Entry 5S4S (X-ray diffraction, 2.35 A resolution); this record covers chains B and C of the 6 polymer chains in the assembly.

[Chain B]
Protein: Tubulin beta-2B chain
Organism: Bos taurus
UniProt: Q6B856 (TBB2B_BOVIN); the author numbering skips numbers that UniProt does not, so the offset changes along the chain: 1-42 = UniProt 1-42; 45-360 = UniProt 43-358; 369-455 = UniProt 359-445
Chain sequence (445 residues; row label = number of the first residue in the row; note: 10 numbers in that range are skipped by the numbering (no residue carries them; nothing is unmodelled there)):
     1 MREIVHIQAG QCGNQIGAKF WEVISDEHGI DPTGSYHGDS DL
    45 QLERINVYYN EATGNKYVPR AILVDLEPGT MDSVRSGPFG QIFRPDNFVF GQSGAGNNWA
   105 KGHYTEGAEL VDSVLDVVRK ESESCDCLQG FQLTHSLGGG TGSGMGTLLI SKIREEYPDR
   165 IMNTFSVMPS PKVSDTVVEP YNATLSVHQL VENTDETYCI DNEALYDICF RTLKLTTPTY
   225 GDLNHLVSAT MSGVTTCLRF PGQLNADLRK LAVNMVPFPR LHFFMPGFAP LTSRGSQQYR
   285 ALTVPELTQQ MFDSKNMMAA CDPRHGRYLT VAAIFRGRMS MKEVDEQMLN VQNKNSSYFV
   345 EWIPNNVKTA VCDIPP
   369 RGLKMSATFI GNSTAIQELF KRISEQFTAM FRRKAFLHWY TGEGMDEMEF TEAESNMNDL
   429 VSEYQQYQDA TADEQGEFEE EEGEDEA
Unresolved in the structure: 276-281, 438-455
Ion coordination: Mg2+: Gln11 (together with GDP); Ca2+ near Glu113 (its only coordinating residue here)
Ligand contacts:
  - GDP (guanosine-5'-diphosphate): Ala9, Gly10, Gln11, Cys12, Gln15, Ala99, Asn101, Ser140, Gly142, Gly143, Gly144, Thr145, Gly146, Val171, Pro173, Val177, Asp179, Glu183, Asn206, Leu209, Tyr224, Leu227, Asn228
  - K0M (3-methyl-N-(1-methyl-1H-pyrazol-3-yl)-1,2-oxazole-5-carboxamide), molecule 1: Tyr52, Gln136, Asn167, Phe169, Glu200, Tyr202, Val238, Thr239, Cys241, Leu242, Leu252, Leu255, Met259, Ala316, Ile318, Ile378
  - K0M, molecule 2: Cys241, Gln247, Leu248, Asn249, Ala250, Lys254, Leu255, Asn258, Met259, Thr314, Val315, Ala316, Asn350, Lys352
Curated features (UniProtKB/Swiss-Prot):
  - motif: Met1 to Ile4 (MREI motif)
  - binding site (GTP): Gln11, Glu71, Ser140, Gly144, Thr145, Gly146, Asn206, Asn228
  - binding site (Mg(2+)): Glu71
  - modified residue: Ser40 (Phosphoserine), Thr57 (Phosphothreonine), Lys60 (N6-acetyllysine), Ser174 (Phosphoserine), Thr287 (Phosphothreonine), Thr292 (Phosphothreonine), Arg320 (Omega-N-methylarginine), Glu448 (5-glutamyl polyglutamate)
  - cross-link (Glycyl lysine isopeptide (Lys-Gly)): Lys60 (interchain with G-Cter in ubiquitin), Lys326 (interchain with G-Cter in ubiquitin)

[Chain C]
Protein: Tubulin alpha-1B chain
Organism: Bos taurus
UniProt: P81947 (TBA1B_BOVIN); numbering as in UniProt (aligned over 1-451)
Chain sequence (451 residues; numbered 1 to 451; the number before each row is that of its first residue):
     1 MRECISIHVG QAGVQIGNAC WELYCLEHGI QPDGQMPSDK TIGGGDDSFN TFFSETGAGK
    61 HVPRAVFVDL EPTVIDEVRT GTYRQLFHPE QLITGKEDAA NNYARGHYTI GKEIIDLVLD
   121 RIRKLADQCT GLQGFLVFHS FGGGTGSGFT SLLMERLSVD YGKKSKLEFS IYPAPQVSTA
   181 VVEPYNSILT THTTLEHSDC AFMVDNEAIY DICRRNLDIE RPTYTNLNRL ISQIVSSITA
   241 SLRFDGALNV DLTEFQTNLV PYPRIHFPLA TYAPVISAEK AYHEQLSVAE ITNACFEPAN
   301 QMVKCDPRHG KYMACCLLYR GDVVPKDVNA AIATIKTKRS IQFVDWCPTG FKVGINYQPP
   361 TVVPGGDLAK VQRAVCMLSN TTAIAEAWAR LDHKFDLMYA KRAFVHWYVG EGMEEGEFSE
   421 AREDMAALEK DYEEVGVDSV EGEGEEEGEE Y
Unresolved in the structure: 441-451
Ion coordination: Ca2+: Asp39, Thr41, Gly44, Glu55; Mg2+: Glu71, Asp98 (together with GTP)
Ligand contacts:
  - GTP (guanosine-5'-triphosphate): Val9, Gly10, Gln11, Ala12, Gln15, Ile16, Asp69, Asp98, Ala99, Ala100, Asn101, Ser140, Gly142, Gly143, Gly144, Thr145, Gly146, Ile171, Pro173, Val177, Ser178, Thr179, Glu183, Asn206, Tyr224, Leu227, Asn228, Ile231
  - K0M (3-methyl-N-(1-methyl-1H-pyrazol-3-yl)-1,2-oxazole-5-carboxamide): Thr179, Ala180, Val181

[Chain B / chain C interface]
Residue-residue contacts - 39 pairs, chain B then chain C:
  Gln96(B) with Met1(C); Arg2(C)
  Ser97(B) with Arg2(C)
  Asn101(B) with Glu254(C), hydrogen bond
  Asp179(B) with Glu254(C); Lys352(C), hydrogen bond (backbone-side chain)
  Thr180(B) with Glu254(C); Asn258(C)
  Val181(B) with Asn258(C), hydrogen bond (backbone-side chain)
  Val182(B) with Thr257(C)
  Thr221(B) with Pro325(C); Lys326(C); Asn329(C)
  Ala397(B) with Trp346(C)
  Met398(B) with Trp346(C)
  Arg400(B) with Asp345(C), salt bridge; Ser439(C), hydrogen bond
  Arg401(B) with Tyr262(C), hydrogen bond (backbone-side chain); Asp345(C), salt bridge; Trp346(C); Glu434(C), hydrogen bond (side chain-backbone); Val437(C), hydrogen bond (side chain-backbone); Asp438(C); Ser439(C), hydrogen bond
  Lys402(B) with Tyr262(C)
  Ala403(B) with Pro261(C); Tyr262(C); Trp346(C), hydrophobic
  Phe404(B) with Thr257(C); Asn258(C); Val260(C); Pro261(C), hydrogen bond (backbone-backbone)
  His406(B) with Val260(C), hydrogen bond (side chain-backbone); Pro261(C); Tyr262(C); Pro263(C)
  Trp407(B) with Gln256(C); Thr257(C), hydrogen bond (side chain-backbone); Val260(C)
Interface residues without a listed pair, chain B (19 interface residues in all): Gly100, Thr220
Interface residues without a listed pair, chain C (22 interface residues in all): Pro348, Val435

[Overview]
19 residues of chain B and 22 residues of chain C are in contact; the contacts include 11 hydrogen bonds and 2
salt bridges. Among the polar pairs are Arg400(B)-Asp345(C), Arg401(B)-Asp345(C) and Asn101(B)-Glu254(C).
Chain B binds compound K0M and GDP.
Here chain B is Tubulin beta-2B chain and chain C is Tubulin alpha-1B chain, both from Bos taurus. Entry 5S4S
(Tubulin-Z240297434-complex) was determined by X-ray diffraction (same publication as 5S4L, 5S4M, 5S4N, 5S4O,
5S4P, 5S4Q and 52 further entries).
